Entry 6YWE (electron microscopy, 2.99 A resolution); this record covers chains A and R of the 84 polymer chains in the assembly.

# Chain A
Molecule: 23S rRNA
From: Neurospora crassa
Sequence (3464 nucleotides; row label = number of the first residue in the row; note: 28 numbers in that range are skipped by the numbering (no residue carries them; nothing is unmodelled there); a row labelled like 1655A-1655Z holds insertion residues (1655A, then the next letters in order)):
     1 AAAUGUAAUGGAUAUAAAGCUUAUGUUUAUAUAUAUAGACAUAUAUAAGU
    51 AUAUAAAGAGACUACUACCAAUAGCUACACUAUGUAUUAAGGAGAGUAUA
   101 ACUUAAUUUAUGUUUAUGAUUUUAUCAUACCCCUAAAAAUGACACCGAGG
   151 AGCAAGGGUCGGGUUAGCAUCCUGGUUCGUACACCUUGGUGACCUAGGCU
   201 AGUACCAGGUCCCCCUCUAAGGGACUUGUCCCCCUCUAAGGGACUUGCGU
   251 CGGUCCUAUCCUAGGCCGAAUAGGUGAAUAAAUACUUACGGACGGCCUUG
   301 GUCUGUCCUAGAGGUUAUCAACAUAUGAACUCUUAGAGAAAUUACUUAAU
   351 AAACGAAGUGAAUUGAAAUAUCUUAUUAACUUCAGGAAAAGAAAUCAAAC
   401 GAGAUUCUAUGAUUAGUGUGAACGAAAAUAGAGCAGCCUAUUAAAAUAAG
   451 UAAAAUGGCUUUAAAGCUGUUUGAAUAUUGUGGGGAACCUUCCUCAAAGG
   501 CUAAAUAUAAUACAUGAGUUACAGAGAAAAGUACCGUGAGGGAAAGCUUU
   551 GAAAUAGUAGUUUUAUAAGCAGCUCAAGCAAUAAGAAAGCGAGAGCGUAC
   601 CUUUUGCAUAAUGGGUCACCAAGUUAAUUUUAGAUGCGAGCGAAUUUAUU
   651 UAUGUUUUUACUGAUUAAACAAUAUAAUGAAUCAUAAUUAUUUUUGUAAC
   701 GAGUAUUAGUAUUAAAUCUUAAUUUAAUAUUAGUAUAAGUUUUCAGUAUG
   751 GCGGCUACAUAGCAUAAUCUAUGCAGCCAGCCAAUAAUUGGAUUUCCAAU
   801 CCAAUUUCGGUAAUAAAUAGAUGUGCAUAGUUAAACCGAUCAUUAAAAUA
   851 AUGAAUAGUGUCUAAAGUUAGACCCGAAGCCUGGUGAUCUUACUAUAGUC
   901 AGGACUAUAAAGGUCCGAACGGGUUAUCGUUGCAAAGAUAUCCGAAGAAC
   951 UAUGGUAAGCGAGUGAAAGACAACACUGACUAGGAUAGCUGGUUUUCUGC
  1001 GAAACCUAUAAUAGUAGGCAAUUUAAGUAACAUCUUAGUAGGUACAGAAC
  1051 UUAAUCUCAGACAAGAUGUAGAUUUUCAUACCUAUGUUUAGGUAUGAAAU
  1101 GCAUUUUUUUUUGUAUACAUCGGGGGAUCGUGAAGAUUUUAUCGGUGAGU
  1151 AUGUAGACUCGGAAUGACAAAGAUGAAUCUUGAAUAAUCAGACAUAGAAU
  1201 GAUAAGGUUGUAUGUCAAAAGGGAAACAGCCCAGAACAAGAGUUAAGGUU
  1251 CCAAAAUUAUUAUUAAGUGAAAUAAAGAAAGUUUUUAUAUAAGUCGACAA
  1301 GAAGAUGGGCUUGGAAGCAGCCAUAAUUUAAAGAUCUCGUAACAGAGCAC
  1351 UUGUUAAAUCUUAAAAGCAUCGAAAAUUUAACGGAUCUAAAUAAUAUACC
  1401 GAAACCUUGUCCAUAUGUAACAUUAGUAAUAAUAUGCUAUUAAUGUUAUU
  1451 UGAUGGGGUAGCAGAACGUUGAGUGAAUCUUAGAUUUUUUUUUUAUAACU
  1501 AAAUAUAGAUGAUAACUCAAGUGAGAAUGGUGACAUGAGUAACAAAAAAG
  1551 AGUUUAAGGUACCUAAAAGGUAUCUUAGAGUCUCGCCUAAAGCUUAUGGC
  1601 UACGUCAAGUAACGGCCUCUAAGUUUAUAAUCUGAAGAUUAUGACGAUGA
  1651 GAAAA
1655A-1655Z UAACGCGCAGAAGUGCGCUGCUUUGA
1656A-1656B UA
  1676 CUU
  1687 AUGGUACCAACAUUUAAAAGUGAAAAUUGUGCAGGAAGGAUCAGUAUCCU
  1737 UUCAUUCUUAUGUGGGGGAGUGGACAAAACUGAACAGAGUGUAUCUGAAC
  1787 ACAGAUGAGUCCACACCCCCCCCCAUGUAAUGAAUGAAUGACAAACCGUA
  1837 CCUAGAAUCUGAAACAAGUAAGCUAGUAGAGAAUACGAAGGCGUGAAUGA
  1887 GAUAACAAUCAUAAAGGAACUCGGCAAACUAACUACCGUAACUUAGGGAU
  1937 AAGGAGAGCUCAUUAGUCUCGAUUAAUACGAGUAAAAAGGAAGAAGCAUG
  1987 GAAUAUUGUUGUACGACUGUUUAAUUAAAACAAAGCACUUUGCAAAAAGA
  2037 CGAUAAGUCUAAGUAUUGAGUGUGAUUUCUGCCCGAUGCCGGCUGGUUAA
  2087 CGAAUUUUCUAAAUUGAAAAAAAAUUUGGUUUCAGAGGAACCCCCGGUUA
  2137 AUGGCGGCCUUAGCGUGAGGGUCCUAAGGUAGCGAAAUGCCUUGGCCGUU
  2187 AAAUGCGGUCUUGCAUGAAUGAUGUAACGAUACAACAGCUGUCUCUAUGA
  2237 UUGACUCAGUGAAAUUGGAAUAACUGUGCAGAUACAGUUUACCUCUAGUU
  2287 AGACGAGAAGACCCUAUGCAGCUUUACUGUUACUAAUUAUUGAAUACGAU
  2337 UCUGAAAAUUUCCAGUGUAAAAGGUAAUCGAUAAGAUAUAAUUGAAACAC
  2387 CUUUAUUUUUCUAUCGUAUUAUUAAACCUUAAAUUAAGGAACAAUUGUUA
  2437 GAAGACAGUUUAUGCGGGGCACAGGCCCCAUAAAGAGUAAAUGGGUGUGU
  2487 CUAAAAUUUAUAAAUUUAUGUUUGCAAUUUUUUAUAGUGAUUAUAUAUCA
  2537 AAUCAUCUUUAUGCUAUUCAUAGAGUGUAUUUAUUAUAUUCCUUGGGUAC
  2587 AGUAUAAAAAUUAUAUAUGUAUUAAUUUACAUAUAUUUUUUCUAAGAAAU
  2637 UAGGUAAGAUUUUGUUUAUAGAGAAAUUAGAUGUAAAAAAAAAAUCUUAU
  2687 GAGGGCGGUAUUUAAUAAUCCGCUUCUAAUAUUUUUUUGUAGUUAUUAUU
  2737 AUAAAUUUAAUAAUAAUCAUGUUUAUUACUUAAAAAGCUUAAUGGCUUAA
  2787 UCUUGCCUUACUGUUUGAUUAACAACAAAUCUUACAGUCGCGUAAGCGGG
  2837 GCAUAGGAUCACAAGAUACAAAAAGGAAAGAUCUUGGAUUUUUGGAAAAG
  2887 CUACGCUAGGGAUAACAGGCUAAUUUGCGCAAGAGUGUACAAAAUGAGUG
  2937 CGCGGUUUGGCACCUCGAUGUCGGCUUGACUAAUCCUCAUGGAUGCAGAA
  2987 ACUAUGUAGGGUACGACUGUUCGUCGAUUAAAAAGUUACAUGAGCUGGGU
  3037 UAAAUACGUCGUGAGACAGUAUGGUUUCUAUCUUCUAGAGGGAAUUAGAA
  3087 UAUAAUAAGGAUUAACCUUUGUACGAAAGGAACAUGGGGUACUAUUGUUA
  3137 UACCUAGUUGUAUAACAGUUUUAUUAACCUCUGGUUUACCUGUUGUUUAU
  3187 GUGCCUUAUAUUAAUUUCAUGUGUGAUGCUCCGCAAGGAUAUUACAGGGA
  3237 UGUUACCGUCACUUGAGUAAAUACAAUAGCAUAAGCAUGGCAGGAAAGCU
  3287 AAGUUAGUCAAAAAUAAGUGCUGAAAGCAUAUAGGCACGAAAUUUACCUU
  3337 AAGAUAUUUCUUAAAUAUACGUAAGAAAAUAUUACGUUAAUAGGCUUAGU
  3387 UUGUAAUAAUCUAGAGAUUUUAAGGAACUAAGUACUAAUUUUAUAAAAAA
  3437 CUGAAUGAUUAAUAUAUCUUACAUUUUC
Unresolved in the structure: 1-4, 35-40, 121-309, 646-817, 1084-1089, 1433-1437, 1655A-1655Z, 1656A-1656B, 1687, 1728-1828, 1959-1963, 2493-2504, 2525-2528, 2561-2576, 2695-2703, 2738-2743, 2952-2957, 3135-3148, 3194-3231, 3460-3464
Ion coordination: K+ site 1 near A105 (its only coordinating residue here); K+ site 2: A312 (shared with 1 residue of chain Q); Mg2+ site 1 near A328 (its only coordinating residue here); Mg2+ site 2 near A335 (its only coordinating residue here); Mg2+ site 3: A335, G336; K+ site 3: A367, U369; Mg2+ site 4 near G411 (its only coordinating residue here); K+ site 4 near A415 (its only coordinating residue here); Mg2+ site 5: A453, G466; Mg2+ site 6 near A453 (its only coordinating residue here); Mg2+ site 7 near A465 (its only coordinating residue here); Mg2+ site 8: A486, A2859; 102 more Mg2+ sites not listed; 34 more K+ sites not listed
Ligand contacts:
  - NAD (nicotinamide-adenine-dinucleotide): A2755, G2757, U2759, U2760
  - spermine (SPM): U1249, U1250, C1251, A1270, A1271, C1382, G1383, G1384, U1392
Reported in the primary citation:
  - binding site for tRNA P/E state: C2348, A2381, G2873, A2874

# Chain R
Molecule: Related to 60s ribosomal protein L2 (Mitochondrial)
From: Neurospora crassa
UniProt: Q8X0Q2 (Q8X0Q2_NEUCS); residue numbers follow UniProt; this construct covers 1-447
Amino-acid sequence (447 residues; each row starts with the number of its first residue):
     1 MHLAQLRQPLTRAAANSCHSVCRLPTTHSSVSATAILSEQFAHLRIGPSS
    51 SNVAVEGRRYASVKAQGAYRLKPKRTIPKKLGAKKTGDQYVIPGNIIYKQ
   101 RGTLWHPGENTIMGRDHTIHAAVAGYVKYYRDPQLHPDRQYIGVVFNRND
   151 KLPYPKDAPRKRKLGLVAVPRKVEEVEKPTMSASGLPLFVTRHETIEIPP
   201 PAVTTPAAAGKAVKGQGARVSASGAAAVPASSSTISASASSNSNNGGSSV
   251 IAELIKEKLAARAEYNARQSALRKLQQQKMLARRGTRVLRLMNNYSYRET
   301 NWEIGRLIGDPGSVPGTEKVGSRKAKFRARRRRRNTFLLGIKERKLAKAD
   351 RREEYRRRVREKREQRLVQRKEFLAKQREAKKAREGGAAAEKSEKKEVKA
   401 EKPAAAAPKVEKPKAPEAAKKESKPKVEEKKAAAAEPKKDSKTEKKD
Unresolved in the structure: 1-66, 197-247, 384-447

# Chain A / chain R interface
Pairs across the interface (200):
  A845(A) with Asn301(R), sugar contact
  A846(A) with Met292(R), phosphate contact; Arg298(R), salt bridge to the phosphate; Thr300(R), sugar contact; Asn301(R), hydrogen bond to the phosphate; Trp302(R), hydrogen bond to the sugar
  U849(A) with Lys172(R), base contact
  A850(A) with Lys172(R), salt bridge to the phosphate
  A1008(A) with Arg75(R), salt bridge to the phosphate
  U1039(A) with Thr86(R), base contact; Gly87(R), hydrogen bond to the sugar; Tyr129(R), sugar contact
  A1040(A) with Ala83(R), sugar contact; Tyr98(R), phosphate contact; Trp105(R), phosphate contact; Tyr129(R), sugar contact
  G1041(A) with Tyr98(R), hydrogen bond to the phosphate; Trp105(R), hydrogen bond to the phosphate
  C1168(A) with Thr86(R), hydrogen bond to the base; Gln89(R), hydrogen bond to the sugar
  A1169(A) with Gln89(R), sugar contact; Arg148(R), sugar contact
  A1170(A) with Arg148(R), hydrogen bond to the sugar
  A2105(A) with Arg192(R), hydrogen bond to the phosphate
  A2106(A) with Arg192(R), salt bridge to the phosphate; Arg287(R), base contact; Leu289(R), base contact; Tyr297(R), base contact
  C2458(A) with Arg70(R), hydrogen bond to the phosphate; Leu71(R), sugar contact
  A2459(A) with Leu71(R), sugar contact; Pro73(R), sugar contact
  G2460(A) with Lys72(R), salt bridge to the phosphate; Pro73(R), sugar contact
  G2461(A) with Pro73(R), phosphate contact; Arg75(R), salt bridge to the phosphate
  C2462(A) with Arg75(R), salt bridge to the phosphate
  C2463(A) with Thr76(R), phosphate contact; Ile77(R), phosphate contact; Lys79(R), phosphate contact
  C2464(A) with Lys79(R), salt bridge to the phosphate
  A2472(A) with Lys80(R), phosphate contact; Leu81(R), sugar contact
  G2473(A) with Pro78(R), sugar contact; Lys80(R), hydrogen bond to the phosphate
  U2474(A) with Pro78(R), phosphate contact
  A2477(A) with Gly67(R), hydrogen bond to the phosphate; Ala68(R), sugar contact; Tyr69(R), base contact; Leu71(R), sugar contact
  U2478(A) with Gly67(R), sugar contact
  G2479(A) with Gly67(R), phosphate contact; Ala68(R), phosphate contact; Lys74(R), hydrogen bond to the base
  G2480(A) with Lys74(R), hydrogen bond to the base
  G2481(A) with Lys74(R), base contact
  U2505(A) with Ile255(R), base contact; Lys258(R), phosphate contact; Leu259(R), sugar contact
  G2506(A) with Lys258(R), salt bridge to the phosphate; Arg262(R), salt bridge to the phosphate; Lys324(R), base contact; Phe327(R), base contact; Arg328(R), phosphate contact; Arg331(R), hydrogen bond to the phosphate
  U2507(A) with Arg331(R), salt bridge to the phosphate
  U2534(A) with Ala261(R), sugar contact
  C2535(A) with Lys258(R), salt bridge to the phosphate; Ala261(R), sugar contact; Tyr265(R), sugar contact
  A2536(A) with Arg262(R), salt bridge to the phosphate; Tyr265(R), sugar contact
  A2537(A) with Ser322(R), hydrogen bond to the phosphate; Lys324(R), hydrogen bond to the base; Arg328(R), salt bridge to the phosphate
  A2538(A) with Ser322(R), phosphate contact; Arg323(R), phosphate contact; Lys324(R), hydrogen bond to the base
  U2539(A) with Arg323(R), salt bridge to the phosphate; Lys324(R), base contact
  C2540(A) with Arg323(R), salt bridge to the phosphate; Phe327(R), base contact
  A2541(A) with Arg323(R), salt bridge to the phosphate; Phe327(R), sugar contact; Arg330(R), base contact
  C2543(A) with Arg330(R), salt bridge to the phosphate
  U2544(A) with Arg331(R), hydrogen bond to the base; Arg334(R), salt bridge to the phosphate; Leu338(R), phosphate contact
  U2545(A) with Leu338(R), base contact; Lys342(R), base contact; Lys345(R), base contact
  A2547(A) with Lys345(R), hydrogen bond to the base
  U2548(A) with Lys342(R), hydrogen bond to the base; Lys345(R), hydrogen bond to the sugar; Leu346(R), hydrogen bond to the base
  G2549(A) with Arg352(R), salt bridge to the phosphate
  A2558(A) with Arg363(R), base contact; Arg370(R), hydrogen bond to the sugar
  G2559(A) with Arg370(R), salt bridge to the phosphate
  U2579(A) with Arg363(R), hydrogen bond to the sugar
  U2580(A) with Val359(R), phosphate contact; Arg363(R), hydrogen bond to the sugar
  G2581(A) with Arg356(R), phosphate contact; Val359(R), sugar contact; Arg360(R), hydrogen bond to the sugar
  G2582(A) with Arg356(R), salt bridge to the phosphate
  U2597(A) with Ile341(R), sugar contact
  U2598(A) with Arg344(R), hydrogen bond to the sugar
  A2599(A) with Arg344(R), salt bridge to the phosphate
  A2607(A) with Tyr355(R), hydrogen bond to the sugar
  U2608(A) with Tyr355(R), sugar contact; Arg358(R), phosphate contact; Lys362(R), phosphate contact; Arg366(R), salt bridge to the phosphate
  U2609(A) with Arg358(R), hydrogen bond to the sugar; Lys362(R), phosphate contact
  U2614(A) with Arg351(R), salt bridge to the phosphate; Tyr355(R), base contact
  A2615(A) with Lys348(R), salt bridge to the phosphate; Arg351(R), salt bridge to the phosphate; Arg352(R), sugar contact; Tyr355(R), base contact
  C2616(A) with Arg352(R), salt bridge to the phosphate
  U2624(A) with Phe337(R), sugar contact
  U2625(A) with Arg334(R), hydrogen bond to the phosphate
  U2684(A) with Lys151(R), salt bridge to the phosphate; Pro155(R), sugar contact; Ala158(R), sugar contact
  A2685(A) with Ala158(R), sugar contact; Lys161(R), salt bridge to the phosphate
  U2686(A) with Pro159(R), sugar contact
  G2687(A) with Pro159(R), phosphate contact
  A2715(A) with Asp157(R), hydrogen bond to the sugar
  U2716(A) with Asp157(R), sugar contact
  G2780(A) with Arg101(R), hydrogen bond to the sugar; Gly102(R), base contact; Leu104(R), sugar contact
  G2781(A) with Gly102(R), sugar contact; Thr103(R), hydrogen bond to the sugar; Leu104(R), sugar contact
  C2782(A) with Thr103(R), sugar contact; His106(R), salt bridge to the phosphate; Arg139(R), phosphate contact
  U2783(A) with His136(R), salt bridge to the phosphate; Arg139(R), salt bridge to the phosphate
  U2784(A) with His136(R), hydrogen bond to the base; Pro137(R), base contact; Arg139(R), sugar contact
  A2786(A) with Thr103(R), hydrogen bond to the base; His117(R), base contact
  G2803(A) with Ile92(R), phosphate contact; Pro93(R), hydrogen bond to the sugar; Gly94(R), hydrogen bond to the base; Asn95(R), hydrogen bond to the sugar; His120(R), base contact
  A2804(A) with Ile92(R), phosphate contact; Asn95(R), phosphate contact; Ile96(R), hydrogen bond to the sugar
  U2805(A) with Lys84(R), phosphate contact; Ile96(R), sugar contact; Lys99(R), sugar contact
  U2806(A) with Lys80(R), salt bridge to the phosphate; Ala83(R), base contact; Lys84(R), salt bridge to the phosphate; Lys85(R), base contact; Thr86(R), base contact; Gln89(R), hydrogen bond to the base
  A2808(A) with Lys80(R), hydrogen bond to the phosphate
  C2809(A) with Ile77(R), sugar contact; Lys80(R), salt bridge to the phosphate
  U2816(A) with Asp116(R), sugar contact
  C2817(A) with Gly114(R), phosphate contact; Arg115(R), salt bridge to the phosphate; Asp116(R), sugar contact; His120(R), hydrogen bond to the sugar
  U2818(A) with Ile112(R), phosphate contact; Gly114(R), phosphate contact; Arg115(R), hydrogen bond to the phosphate; His120(R), sugar contact
  U2819(A) with Ile112(R), sugar contact
  G2823(A) with Arg306(R), phosphate contact
  U2824(A) with Arg306(R), salt bridge to the phosphate; Pro311(R), phosphate contact
  C2825(A) with Pro311(R), phosphate contact; Gly312(R), hydrogen bond to the phosphate; Ser313(R), hydrogen bond to the phosphate; Val314(R), phosphate contact
  G2826(A) with Gly312(R), phosphate contact
  G2837(A) with Arg115(R), salt bridge to the phosphate
  C2838(A) with His117(R), hydrogen bond to the sugar
  A2839(A) with Arg101(R), sugar contact; Arg115(R), salt bridge to the phosphate; His117(R), hydrogen bond to the sugar
  U2840(A) with Lys79(R), hydrogen bond to the sugar; Arg101(R), hydrogen bond to the sugar; Arg115(R), salt bridge to the phosphate
  A2854(A) with Asn294(R), sugar contact
  C2855(A) with Asn293(R), phosphate contact; Asn294(R), hydrogen bond to the phosphate
Interface residues without a listed pair, chain A (101 interface residues in all): G1038, U2519, U2557, A2594, U2626, C2707, A2841
Interface residues without a listed pair, chain R (114 interface residues in all): Asp88, Thr118, Leu135, Asn147, Arg162, Ile251, Glu264, Lys319, Ala325, Asn335, Leu339, Ala349, Glu353

# In short
101 residues of chain A face 114 of chain R across their interface, with 51 hydrogen bonds and 41 salt
bridges. Among the polar pairs are C1168(A)-Thr86(R), G2479(A)-Lys74(R) and G2480(A)-Lys74(R). Chain A binds
spermine and NAD. From the paper: a binding site for tRNA P/E state at C2348(A), A2381(A) and G2873(A) among
others.
Here chain A is 23S rRNA and chain R is Related to 60s ribosomal protein L2 (Mitochondrial), both from
Neurospora crassa. Entry 6YWE (The structure of the mitoribosome from Neurospora crassa in the P/E tRNA bound
state) was determined by electron microscopy together with 6YW5, 6YWS, 6YWV, 6YWX and 6YWY from the same
study.
